1QJU - chains 2 and 3 of the 4 polymer chains in the assembly; structure by X-ray diffraction, 2.80 A resolution.

Chain 2:
Name: Protein VP2
Source organism: Human rhinovirus 16
UniProtKB: Q82122 (POLG_HRV16); residues 1-261 here correspond to UniProt positions 70-330 (UniProt number = residue number + 69)
Sequence (261 residues; each row starts with the number of its first residue):
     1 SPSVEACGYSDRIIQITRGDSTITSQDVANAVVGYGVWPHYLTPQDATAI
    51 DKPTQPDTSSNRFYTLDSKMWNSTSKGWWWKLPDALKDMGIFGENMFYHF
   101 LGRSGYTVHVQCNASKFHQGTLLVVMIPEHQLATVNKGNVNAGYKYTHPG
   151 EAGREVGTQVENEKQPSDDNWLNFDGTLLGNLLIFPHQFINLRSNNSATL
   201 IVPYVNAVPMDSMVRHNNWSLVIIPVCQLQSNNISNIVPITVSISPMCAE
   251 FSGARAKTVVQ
Not modelled in the structure: 1-9
Curated features (UniProtKB/Swiss-Prot):
  - site: Gln-261 (Cleavage)

Chain 3:
Name: Protein VP3
Source organism: Human rhinovirus 16
UniProtKB: Q82122 (POLG_HRV16); residues 1-238 here correspond to UniProt positions 331-568 (UniProt number = residue number + 330)
Sequence (238 residues; numbered 1 to 238; the number before each row is that of its first residue):
     1 GLPVYVTPGSGQFMTTDDMQSPCALPWYHPTKEIFIPGEVKNLIEMCQVD
    51 TLIPINSTQSNIGNVSMYTVTLSPQTKLAEEIFAIKVDIASHPLATTLIG
   101 EIASYFTHWTGSLRFSFMFCGTANTTLKVLLAYTPPGIGKPRSRKEAMLG
   151 THVVWDVGLQSTVSLVVPWISASQYRFTTPDTYSSAGYITCWYQTNFVVP
   201 PNTPNTAEMLCFVSGCKDFCLRMARDTDLHKQTGPITQ
Curated features (UniProtKB/Swiss-Prot):
  - region: Pro-235 to Gln-238 (Amphipathic alpha-helix)

Interface between chain 2 and chain 3:
Disulfides between the chains: Cys-227(2)/Cys-120(3)
Pairs across the interface - 68 pairs, chain 2 then chain 3:
  Tyr-35(2) / Gly-38(3)
  Val-37(2) / Phe-35(3)  hydrophobic
  Val-37(2) / Pro-37(3)  hydrophobic
  Gln-45(2) / Lys-32(3)  hydrogen bond (backbone-side chain)
  Asp-46(2) / Ile-34(3)
  Asp-46(2) / Phe-35(3)  hydrogen bond (side chain-backbone)
  Ala-47(2) / Lys-32(3)  hydrogen bond (backbone-side chain)
  Lys-116(2) / Thr-122(3)
  Lys-116(2) / Ala-123(3)
  Lys-116(2) / Asn-124(3)  hydrogen bond (backbone-backbone)
  Phe-117(2) / Thr-122(3)
  Phe-117(2) / Asn-124(3)
  Phe-117(2) / Thr-203(3)
  Phe-117(2) / Pro-204(3)
  His-118(2) / Thr-122(3)
  Gln-119(2) / Cys-120(3)
  Gln-119(2) / Gly-121(3)
  Gln-119(2) / Thr-122(3)  hydrogen bond (side chain-backbone)
  Gln-119(2) / Pro-204(3)
  Gln-119(2) / Thr-206(3)  hydrogen bond (side chain-backbone)
  Gln-119(2) / Ala-207(3)
  Gly-120(2) / Cys-120(3)
  Thr-121(2) / Met-118(3)
  Thr-121(2) / Cys-120(3)  hydrogen bond
  Asn-139(2) / Gln-238(3)  hydrogen bond (side chain-backbone)
  Asn-170(2) / Val-65(3)
  Trp-171(2) / Gly-63(3)
  Trp-171(2) / Met-67(3)  hydrophobic
  Leu-178(2) / Tyr-68(3)
  Leu-178(2) / Thr-96(3)
  Leu-179(2) / Val-65(3)  hydrophobic
  Gly-180(2) / Thr-51(3)
  Gly-180(2) / Leu-52(3)  hydrogen bond (backbone-backbone)
  Gly-180(2) / Tyr-68(3)  hydrogen bond (backbone-side chain)
  Asn-181(2) / Thr-51(3)
  Asn-181(2) / Thr-96(3)  hydrogen bond (side chain-backbone)
  Asn-181(2) / Thr-97(3)
  Asn-181(2) / Leu-98(3)  hydrogen bond (side chain-backbone)
  Leu-183(2) / Val-49(3)
  Leu-183(2) / Asp-50(3)
  Leu-183(2) / Phe-212(3)  hydrophobic
  Ile-184(2) / Leu-98(3)  hydrophobic
  Phe-189(2) / Phe-212(3)  hydrophobic
  Asn-191(2) / Met-118(3)
  Asn-191(2) / Phe-119(3)  hydrogen bond (side chain-backbone)
  Asn-191(2) / Cys-120(3)
  Arg-193(2) / Phe-119(3)
  Arg-193(2) / Gly-121(3)  hydrogen bond (side chain-backbone)
  Arg-193(2) / Thr-122(3)  hydrogen bond (side chain-backbone)
  Arg-193(2) / Ala-123(3)
  Arg-193(2) / Thr-125(3)  hydrogen bond (side chain-backbone)
  Arg-193(2) / Val-157(3)
  Arg-193(2) / Gly-158(3)  hydrogen bond (side chain-backbone)
  Ser-194(2) / Ser-161(3)
  Pro-203(2) / Pro-37(3)  hydrophobic
  Tyr-204(2) / Pro-37(3)
  Asn-206(2) / Ile-36(3)
  Ala-207(2) / Ile-34(3)
  Val-208(2) / Ile-34(3)
  Pro-209(2) / Ile-34(3)
  Val-226(2) / Thr-69(3)
  Val-226(2) / Leu-210(3)  hydrophobic
  Cys-227(2) / Cys-120(3)  disulfide
  Cys-227(2) / Glu-208(3)
  Gln-230(2) / Thr-206(3)
  Asn-232(2) / Asn-202(3)
  Asn-232(2) / Thr-203(3)
  Asn-232(2) / Pro-204(3)
Other interface residues (no listed pair), chain 2 (39 interface residues in all): His-40, Val-205, Ile-224, Pro-225, Ser-231
Other interface residues (no listed pair), chain 3 (43 interface residues in all): Glu-33, Met-46, Asn-64, Leu-159, Pro-200

In short:
The interface between chain 2 and chain 3 involves 39 residues on one side and 43 on the other; the contacts
include 1 disulfide bond and 17 hydrogen bonds. Among the polar pairs are Gln-45(2)/Lys-32(3),
Asp-46(2)/Phe-35(3) and Ala-47(2)/Lys-32(3).
Chain 2 is Protein VP2 and chain 3 is Protein VP3, both from Human rhinovirus 16; the structure, Human
rhinovirus 16 coat protein in complex with antiviral compound VP61209, was determined by X-ray diffraction
(same publication as 1QJX and 1QJY).
